Entry 8XX5 (electron microscopy, 2.40 A resolution); this record covers chains G and A of the 9 polymer chains in the assembly.

# Chain G
Protein: C122R
Organism: African swine fever virus
UniProt: A0A0A1DYD1 (A0A0A1DYD1_ASF); numbering as in UniProt (aligned over 1-105)
Amino-acid sequence (105 residues; numbered 1 to 105; the number before each row is that of its first residue):
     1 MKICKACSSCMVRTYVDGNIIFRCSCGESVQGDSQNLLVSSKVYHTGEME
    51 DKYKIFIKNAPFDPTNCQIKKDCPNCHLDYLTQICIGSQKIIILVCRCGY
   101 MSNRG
Bound ions: Zn2+ site 1: C4, C7, C24, C26; Zn2+ site 2: C73, C76, C96, C98

# Chain A
Protein: DNA-directed RNA polymerase subunit
Organism: African swine fever virus
Notes: EC 2.7.7.6
UniProt: A0A3S7XUW7 (A0A3S7XUW7_ASF); numbering as in UniProt (aligned over 1-1440)
Amino-acid sequence (1440 residues; numbered 1 to 1440; the number before each row is that of its first residue):
     1 MEAGYAEIAAVQFNIAGDNDHKRQGVMEVTISNLFEGTLPAEGGIYDARM
    51 GTTDHHYKCITCSHQRKQCMGHPGILQMHAPVLQPLFIAEIRRWLRVICL
   101 NCGAPIVDLKRYEHLIRPKRLIEAASSQTEGKQCYVCKAVHPKIVKDSED
   151 YFTFWADQQGKIDKLYPQIIREIFSRVTYDTVVKLGRSKNSHPEKLVLKA
   201 IQIPPISIRPGIRLGIGSGPQSFHDINNVIQYLVRKNLLIPKDLQIVRGQ
   251 KIPLNIDRNLQTIQQLYYNFLLDSVSTTATQGGTGKRGIVMGARPAPSIM
   301 RRLPRKEGRIRKSLLGSQVWSISRSTICGNSDLHLDEVGYPISFARTLQV
   351 AETVQHYNINRLMPYFLNGKRQYPGCSRVYKQITQSVHDIEGLKQDFRLE
   401 VGDILYRDVVTGDVAFFNRQPSLERSSIGVHRIVVLENPKISTFQMNVSA
   451 CAWYNADFDGDQMNLWVPWSVMSRVEAELLCSVRNWFISTKSSGPVNGQV
   501 QDSTVGSFLLTRTNTPMGKNVMNKLHAMGLFQTTQTDPPCFANYSPTDLL
   551 DGKSVVSMLLRQTPINYQRAPTWYSEVYAPYMHYNKQDISTQIRNGELIE
   601 GVLDKKAVGAGSSGGIYHLISRRYGPQQALKMIFATQQLALNYVRNAGFT
   651 VSTADMLLTPEAHQEVQEIINELLLESEEINNRLLHGDIMPPIGLTTHDF
   701 YEKLQLNALKFPDRILKPIMNSINPETNGLFQMVATGAKGSNPNMIHIMA
   751 GIGQIEINTQRIQPQFSFGRTLVYYPRFALEAQAYGFICNSYIAGLTSPE
   801 FIFGEMNGRFDLINKALSTSSTGYANRKAIFGLQSCIVDYYRRVSIDTRL
   851 VQQLYGEDGLDARQLETVRFETIMLSDQELEDKFKYTGIQSPLFEEEFSR
   901 LKKDRDKYRQIFLNVENFNFSQLLTDVRQVPVNVASIVKNILLSSTSGVL
   951 PFDEKSILQKYAMVKTFCKNLPYVFINNIQERLQTPIPVYLKRAASLMRM
  1001 LIRIELATVKTLNITCEQMSAILDLIRLQYTQSLINYGEAVGILAAQSVS
  1051 EPLTQYMLDSHHRSVAGGTNKSGIVRPQEIFSAKPVEAEQSSEMLLRLKN
  1101 PEVETNKTYAQEIANSIELITFERLILQWHLLYETYSSTKKNVMYPDFAS
  1151 DVEWMTDFLENHPLLQPPEDIANWCIRLELNKTTMILKSISLESIINSLR
  1201 AKHPNTYIMHSVENTASGIPIIIRIYLRESAFRRSTNTRMATDEKIAVNV
  1251 VDKLLNSTIRGIPGIKNANVVKLMRHRVDAQGKLVRLDNIYAIKTNGTNI
  1301 FGAMLDDNIDPYTIVSSSIGDTMELYGIEAARQKIISEIRTVMGDKGPNH
  1351 RHLLMYADLMTRTGQVTSLEKAGLNAREPSNVLLRMALSSPVQVLTDAAV
  1401 DSAVNPIYGIAAPTLMGSVPRIGTMYSDIIMDEKYITENY
Disordered / not traced: 212-224, 285-295, 1138-1142, 1234-1240
Bound ions: Zn2+ site 1: C59, C62, C69, H72; Zn2+ site 2: C99, C102, C134, C137; Mg2+: D457, D459, D461

# Interface between chain G and chain A
Residue-residue contacts - 64 pairs, chain G then chain A:
  Y15(G) with Y1133(A); W1174(A), hydrophobic
  G18(G) with Y1133(A); N1173(A), hydrogen bond (backbone-side chain)
  N19(G) with Y1133(A)
  S34(G) with M1144(A); P1146(A)
  Q35(G) with Y1145(A); P1146(A)
  L37(G) with L1131(A); L1132(A); Y1133(A), hydrogen bond (backbone-backbone); E1134(A)
  L38(G) with H1130(A); L1131(A); L1132(A), hydrophobic; Y1145(A)
  V39(G) with L1131(A), hydrogen bond (backbone-backbone); W1174(A), hydrophobic; E1244(A)
  S40(G) with W1129(A); H1130(A); L1131(A), hydrogen bond (backbone-backbone)
  S41(G) with W1129(A); H1130(A), hydrogen bond
  K42(G) with Q1128(A); W1129(A), hydrogen bond (backbone-backbone)
  V43(G) with L1127(A); Q1128(A)
  Y44(G) with E1123(A), hydrogen bond; I1126(A); L1127(A), hydrogen bond (backbone-backbone); W1129(A); L1255(A)
  H45(G) with L1127(A); N1181(A), hydrogen bond
  Y53(G) with F768(A), hydrophobic
  F56(G) with F768(A), hydrophobic; R777(A); F778(A), hydrophobic
  D63(G) with R777(A), salt bridge
  T65(G) with R770(A); P776(A); R777(A), hydrogen bond (backbone-backbone)
  N66(G) with R777(A); F778(A)
  C67(G) with P776(A), hydrophobic; R777(A), hydrogen bond (backbone-backbone); F778(A)
  Q83(G) with L685(A); L780(A)
  I84(G) with F778(A), hydrophobic
  C85(G) with F778(A)
  S88(G) with T696(A); T697(A); H698(A), hydrogen bond (backbone-backbone)
  Q89(G) with T696(A); T697(A), hydrogen bond; L1187(A)
  K90(G) with L684(A); H698(A); Y701(A)
  I92(G) with L684(A); L685(A), hydrophobic
Interface residues without a listed pair, chain G (29 interface residues in all): I20, I86
Interface residues without a listed pair, chain A (35 interface residues in all): P691, A779, T1184, V1248

# In short
The interface between chain G and chain A involves 29 residues on one side and 35 on the other; the contacts
include 13 hydrogen bonds and 1 salt bridge. Among the polar pairs are D63(G)-R777(A), G18(G)-N1173(A) and
S41(G)-H1130(A).
Here chain G is C122R and chain A is DNA-directed RNA polymerase subunit, both from African swine fever virus.
Entry 8XX5 (ASFV RNAP M1249L C-tail occupied complex1 (MCOC1)) was determined by electron microscopy together
with 8Y0E, 8XX4, 8XXP, 8XXT and 8XY6 from the same study.
